6MTU - chains A and D; structure by X-ray diffraction, 2.14 A resolution.

Chain A:
Molecule: Protein scribble homolog
Organism: Homo sapiens
UniProt: Q14160 (SCRIB_HUMAN); numbering as in UniProt (aligned over 700-816)
Amino-acid sequence (118 residues; row label = number of the first residue in the row):
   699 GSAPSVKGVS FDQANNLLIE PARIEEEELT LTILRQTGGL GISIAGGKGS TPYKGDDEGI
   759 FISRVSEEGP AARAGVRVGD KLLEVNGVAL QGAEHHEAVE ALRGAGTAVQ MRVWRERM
Unresolved in the structure: 699-714
Sequence notes: expression tag (699)
Swiss-Prot annotation at these positions:
  - modified residue (Phosphoserine): Ser-708, Ser-764
  - mutagenesis: Leu-738 to Gly-739 (Alters interaction with LPP), Leu-738 (L738R: Loss of anti-proliferative activity)
Reported in the primary citation:
  - conformationally variable residues (side-chain flip): Arg-762
  - mutagenesis - R762A: decreased binding to MCC

Chain D:
Molecule: Colorectal mutant cancer protein
UniProt: P23508 (CRCM_HUMAN); residues 822-829 here = UniProt positions 822-829
Amino-acid sequence (8 residues; numbered 822 to 829; the number before each row is that of its first residue):
   822 PHTNETSL
Modified / non-standard residues: Ser-828 (phosphoserine; SEP)
Swiss-Prot annotation at these positions:
  - motif: Glu-826 to Leu-829 (PDZ-binding)
  - modified residue: Ser-828 (Phosphoserine)
  - mutagenesis: Ser-828 (S828A: Reduced binding to SCRIB; S828D: Higher membrane localization, reduced formation of lamellipodia, accumulation of MYH10 at the cell cortex)
Reported in the primary citation:
  - post-translational modification sites: Ser-828

How chain A and chain D interact:
Pairs across the interface (25; chain A residue first):
  Gly-737(A) / Leu-829(D)
  Leu-738(A) / Leu-829(D)  hydrogen bond (backbone-backbone)
  Gly-739(A) / Leu-829(D)  hydrogen bond (backbone-backbone)
  Ile-740(A) / Thr-827(D)
  Ile-740(A) / Ser-828(D)
  Ile-740(A) / Leu-829(D)  hydrogen bond (backbone-backbone)
  Ser-741(A) / Thr-827(D)
  Ser-741(A) / Ser-828(D)
  Ile-742(A) / Asn-825(D)
  Ile-742(A) / Glu-826(D)
  Ile-742(A) / Thr-827(D)  hydrogen bond (backbone-backbone)
  Ile-742(A) / Leu-829(D)  hydrophobic
  Ala-743(A) / Asn-825(D)
  Gly-747(A) / His-823(D)  hydrogen bond (backbone-side chain)
  Ser-748(A) / His-823(D)
  Ser-748(A) / Asn-825(D)  hydrogen bond
  Thr-749(A) / His-823(D)  hydrogen bond (side chain-backbone)
  Thr-749(A) / Thr-824(D)
  Ser-761(A) / Glu-826(D)
  Arg-762(A) / Ser-828(D)
  His-793(A) / Asn-825(D)
  His-793(A) / Glu-826(D)
  His-793(A) / Thr-827(D)  hydrogen bond
  Val-797(A) / Thr-827(D)
  Leu-800(A) / Leu-829(D)  hydrophobic
Interface residues without a listed pair, chain A (16 interface residues in all): Gly-744
From the paper, about this interface:
  - interface residues, chain A: Thr-749(A)
  - hot spots on chain A (mutagenesis) - R762A: decreased binding to pMCC

Overview:
The interface between chain A and chain D involves 16 residues on one side and 7 on the other, with 8 hydrogen
bonds. Polar contacts include Leu-738(A)/Leu-829(D), Gly-747(A)/His-823(D) and Ser-748(A)/Asn-825(D). From the
paper: R762A of chain A reduces binding to MCC; the interface residue Thr-749(A).
Here chain A is Protein scribble homolog (Homo sapiens) and chain D is Colorectal mutant cancer protein. Entry
6MTU (Crystal structure of human Scribble PDZ1:pMCC complex) was determined by X-ray diffraction, deposited
together with 6MTV.
